Entry 3BVN (X-ray diffraction, 2.55 A resolution); this record covers chains A and C of the 3 polymer chains in the assembly.

# Chain A
Protein: HLA class I histocompatibility antigen, B*1402 alpha chain
From: Homo sapiens
UniProt: Q56H30 (Q56H30_HUMAN); residues 1-277 here correspond to UniProt positions 10-286 (UniProt number = residue number + 9)
Chain sequence (278 residues; row label = number of the first residue in the row; numbering starts at 0):
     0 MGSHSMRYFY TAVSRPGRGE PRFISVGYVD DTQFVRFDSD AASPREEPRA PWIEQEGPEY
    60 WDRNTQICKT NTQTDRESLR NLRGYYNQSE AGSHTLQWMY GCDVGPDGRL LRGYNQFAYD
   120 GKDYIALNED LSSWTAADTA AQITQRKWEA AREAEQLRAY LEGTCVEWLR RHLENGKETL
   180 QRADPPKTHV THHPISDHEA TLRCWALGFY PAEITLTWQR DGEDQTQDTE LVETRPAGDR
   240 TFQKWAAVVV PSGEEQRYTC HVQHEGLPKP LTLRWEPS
Disordered / not traced: 0
Construct notes: initiating methionine (0)
Cystine bridges: Cys101-Cys164, Cys203-Cys259

# Chain C
Protein: Latent membrane protein 2 peptide
UniProt: P13285 (LMP2_EBV); residues 1-9 here correspond to UniProt positions 236-244 (UniProt number = residue number + 235)
Chain sequence (9 residues; numbered 1 to 9; the number before each row is that of its first residue):
     1 RRRWRRLTV
Reported in the primary citation:
  - contacts within the chain: Arg5-Leu7 (hydrogen bond), Trp4-Arg6 (hydrophobic contact)

# Chain A / chain C interface
Contacting residue pairs - 48 pairs, chain A then chain C:
  Tyr7(A) - Arg1(C)
  Tyr7(A) - Arg2(C)
  Tyr9(A) - Arg2(C)  hydrogen bond
  Ser24(A) - Arg2(C)  hydrogen bond
  Val34(A) - Arg2(C)
  Phe36(A) - Arg2(C)
  Glu45(A) - Arg2(C)  salt bridge
  Arg62(A) - Arg1(C)
  Asn63(A) - Arg1(C)
  Asn63(A) - Arg2(C)  hydrogen bond (side chain-backbone)
  Ile66(A) - Arg2(C)
  Ile66(A) - Arg3(C)
  Ile66(A) - Trp4(C)  hydrophobic
  Cys67(A) - Arg2(C)  hydrogen bond
  Thr69(A) - Trp4(C)
  Asn70(A) - Arg5(C)  hydrogen bond
  Thr73(A) - Arg5(C)
  Thr73(A) - Leu7(C)
  Thr73(A) - Thr8(C)
  Asp74(A) - Arg5(C)  salt bridge
  Ser77(A) - Thr8(C)
  Ser77(A) - Val9(C)  hydrogen bond (side chain-backbone)
  Asn80(A) - Thr8(C)
  Asn80(A) - Val9(C)  hydrogen bond (side chain-backbone)
  Leu81(A) - Val9(C)  hydrophobic
  Tyr84(A) - Val9(C)  hydrogen bond (side chain-backbone)
  Leu95(A) - Val9(C)  hydrophobic
  Trp97(A) - Arg3(C)
  Trp97(A) - Arg5(C)
  Tyr99(A) - Arg2(C)
  Tyr99(A) - Arg3(C)  hydrogen bond (side chain-backbone)
  Phe116(A) - Arg5(C)
  Tyr123(A) - Val9(C)  hydrophobic
  Thr143(A) - Val9(C)  hydrogen bond (side chain-backbone)
  Lys146(A) - Thr8(C)
  Lys146(A) - Val9(C)
  Trp147(A) - Leu7(C)
  Trp147(A) - Thr8(C)  hydrogen bond (side chain-backbone)
  Ala150(A) - Arg6(C)
  Ala150(A) - Leu7(C)  hydrophobic
  Glu152(A) - Arg3(C)  salt bridge
  Glu152(A) - Leu7(C)
  Leu156(A) - Arg3(C)
  Tyr159(A) - Arg1(C)  hydrogen bond (side chain-backbone)
  Tyr159(A) - Arg2(C)
  Tyr159(A) - Arg3(C)
  Thr163(A) - Arg1(C)  hydrogen bond
  Trp167(A) - Arg1(C)
Also at the interface, not in a pair above, chain A (36 interface residues in all): Arg35, Tyr59, Glu76, Gln155
Interface features reported in the paper:
  - pairs named by the authors: Asp74(A)-Arg5(C) (salt bridge), Glu152(A)-Arg3(C) (salt bridge), His171(A)-Arg1(C) (water-mediated contact)

# Summary
Chain A and chain C form an interface of 36 and 9 residues respectively, with 13 hydrogen bonds and 3 salt
bridges. Polar pairs include Glu45(A)-Arg2(C), Asp74(A)-Arg5(C) and Glu152(A)-Arg3(C). The paper describes
salt bridges between Asp74(A) and Arg5(C) and Glu152(A) and Arg3(C); a water-mediated contact between
His171(A) and Arg1(C). From the paper: contacts within the chain involving Arg5(C), Leu7(C) and Arg6(C) among
others.
Here chain A is HLA class I histocompatibility antigen, B*1402 alpha chain (Homo sapiens) and chain C is
Latent membrane protein 2 peptide. Entry 3BVN (High resolution crystal structure of HLA-B*1402 in complex with
the latent membrane protein 2 peptide (LMP2) ...) was determined by X-ray diffraction together with 3BXN, 3BP4
and 3BP7 from the same study.
